PDB entry 8KD5 | electron microscopy, 2.90 A resolution | chains R and X of the 16 polymer chains in the assembly

== Chain R ==
Protein: Histone H2B 1.1
Organism: Xenopus laevis
UniProt: P02281 (H2B11_XENLA); residues 1-122 here correspond to UniProt positions 5-126 (UniProt number = residue number + 4)
Sequence (122 residues; each row starts with the number of its first residue):
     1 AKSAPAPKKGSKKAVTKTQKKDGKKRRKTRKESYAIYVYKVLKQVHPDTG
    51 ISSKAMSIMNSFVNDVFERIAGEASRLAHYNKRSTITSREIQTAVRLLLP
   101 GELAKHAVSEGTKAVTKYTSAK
Not modelled in the structure: 1-27, 121-122
Sequence notes: engineered mutation Thr29 (Ser33 in P02281)
Swiss-Prot annotation at these positions:
  - modified residue: Lys2 (N6-acetyllysine), Lys9 (N6-acetyllysine), Ser11 (Phosphoserine), Lys12 (N6-acetyllysine), Lys17 (N6-acetyllysine)
  - glycosylation: Ser109 (O-linked (GlcNAc) serine)
  - cross-link: Lys117 (Glycyl lysine isopeptide (Lys-Gly) (interchain with G-Cter in ubiquitin))

== Chain X ==
Molecule: 187bp DNA
Sequence (187 nucleotides; each row starts with the number of its first residue; numbers below 1 keep their minus sign (DG-93 is residue -93)):
   -93 GCGGTGGCGGCCGCTCTAGAACAGGATGTATATATCTGACACGTGCCTGG
   -43 AGACTAGGGAGTAATCCCCTTGGCGGTTAAAACGCGGGGGACAGCGCGTA
     7 CGTGCGTTTAAGCGGTGCTAGAGCTGTCTACGACCAATTGAGCGGCCTCG
    57 GCACCGGGATTCTCCAGGGCGGCCGCGTATAGGGTCC
Not modelled in the structure: -93 to -84, 76-93

== How chain R and chain X interact ==
Pairs across the interface (12; chain R residue first):
  Lys28(R) - DC-26(X)  salt bridge to the phosphate
  Lys28(R) - DG50(X)  sugar contact
  Lys28(R) - DG51(X)  phosphate contact
  Thr29(R) - DG50(X)  phosphate contact
  Arg30(R) - DG48(X)  hydrogen bond to the base
  Arg30(R) - DC49(X)  hydrogen bond to the sugar
  Lys31(R) - DC49(X)  sugar contact
  Lys31(R) - DG50(X)  phosphate contact
  Ser33(R) - DC49(X)  phosphate contact
  Ile36(R) - DG48(X)  phosphate contact
  Ile36(R) - DC49(X)  phosphate contact
  Tyr37(R) - DG48(X)  sugar contact
Also at the interface, not in a pair above, chain R (8 interface residues in all): Thr85
Also at the interface, not in a pair above, chain X (6 interface residues in all): DG38

== Overview ==
8 residues of chain R and 6 residues of chain X are in contact, with 2 hydrogen bonds and 1 salt bridge. Among
the polar pairs are Arg30(R)-DG48(X), Arg30(R)-DC49(X) and Lys28(R)-DC-26(X).
Here chain R is Histone H2B 1.1 (Xenopus laevis) and chain X is 187bp DNA. Entry 8KD5 (Rpd3S in complex with
nucleosome with H3K36MLA modification and 187bp DNA, class2) was determined by electron microscopy together
with 8KC7, 8KD2, 8KD3, 8KD4, 8KD6 and 8KD7 from the same study.
